PDB entry 8KD2 | electron microscopy, 3.02 A resolution | chains O and X of the 16 polymer chains in the assembly

Chain O:
Name: Histone H3
Organism: Xenopus laevis
Reference sequence: A0A310TTQ1 (A0A310TTQ1_XENLA); residues 1-135 here correspond to UniProt positions 2-136 (UniProt number = residue number + 1)
Chain sequence (135 residues; each row starts with the number of its first residue):
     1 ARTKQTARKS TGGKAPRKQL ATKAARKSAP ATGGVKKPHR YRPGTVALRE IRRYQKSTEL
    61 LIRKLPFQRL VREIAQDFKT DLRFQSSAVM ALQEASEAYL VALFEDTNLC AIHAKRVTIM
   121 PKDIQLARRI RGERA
Disordered / not traced: 1-37, 134-135

Chain X:
Molecule: 187bp DNA
Sequence (187 nucleotides; each row starts with the number of its first residue; numbers below 1 keep their minus sign (DG-93 is residue -93)):
   -93 GCGGTGGCGG CCGCTCTAGA ACAGGATGTA TATATCTGAC ACGTGCCTGG AGACTAGGGA
   -33 GTAATCCCCT TGGCGGTTAA AACGCGGGGG ACAGCGCGTA CGTGCGTTTA AGCGGTGCTA
    27 GAGCTGTCTA CGACCAATTG AGCGGCCTCG GCACCGGGAT TCTCCAGGGC GGCCGCGTAT
    87 AGGGTCC
Disordered / not traced: -93 to -82, 93

How chain O and chain X interact:
Contacting residue pairs - 20 pairs, chain O then chain X:
  Arg40(O) - DC70(X)  sugar contact
  Tyr41(O) - DC68(X)  hydrogen bond to the base
  Tyr41(O) - DT69(X)  sugar contact
  Arg42(O) - DG-5(X)  salt bridge to the phosphate
  Arg42(O) - DC70(X)  phosphate contact
  Thr45(O) - DC70(X)  phosphate contact
  Arg63(O) - DA-13(X)  salt bridge to the phosphate
  Arg72(O) - DT-23(X)  salt bridge to the phosphate
  Arg83(O) - DT-24(X)  base contact
  Arg83(O) - DT-23(X)  phosphate contact
  Phe84(O) - DT-24(X)  sugar contact
  Phe84(O) - DT-23(X)  hydrogen bond to the phosphate
  Gln85(O) - DT-24(X)  phosphate contact
  Ser86(O) - DT-24(X)  phosphate contact
  Arg116(O) - DA-3(X)  phosphate contact
  Arg116(O) - DC-2(X)  salt bridge to the phosphate
  Val117(O) - DA-3(X)  phosphate contact
  Thr118(O) - DA-3(X)  hydrogen bond to the phosphate
  Met120(O) - DA-3(X)  sugar contact
  Met120(O) - DC-2(X)  phosphate contact
Other interface residues (no listed pair), chain O (16 interface residues in all): His39, Gln68
Other interface residues (no listed pair), chain X (11 interface residues in all): DA-14, DG-6

Summary:
The interface between chain O and chain X involves 16 residues on one side and 11 on the other, with 3
hydrogen bonds and 4 salt bridges. Polar contacts include Tyr41(O)-DC68(X), Phe84(O)-DT-23(X) and
Thr118(O)-DA-3(X).
Here chain O is Histone H3 (Xenopus laevis) and chain X is 187bp DNA. Entry 8KD2 (Rpd3S in complex with 187bp
nucleosome) was determined by electron microscopy together with 8KC7, 8KD3, 8KD4, 8KD5, 8KD6 and 8KD7 from the
same study.
